PDB entry 4YAK | X-ray diffraction, 2.46 A resolution | chains B and D of the 4 polymer chains in the assembly

[Chain B (and D)]
Molecule: beta subunit of Acyl-CoA synthetase (NDP forming)
Source organism: Korarchaeum cryptofilum (strain OPF8)
Notes: chain D of this document is another copy of the same molecule, construct and numbering; everything in this record applies to it too
UniProt: B1L7P8 (B1L7P8_KORCO); numbering as in UniProt (aligned over 1-230)
Chain sequence (230 residues; numbered 1 to 230; the number before each row is that of its first residue):
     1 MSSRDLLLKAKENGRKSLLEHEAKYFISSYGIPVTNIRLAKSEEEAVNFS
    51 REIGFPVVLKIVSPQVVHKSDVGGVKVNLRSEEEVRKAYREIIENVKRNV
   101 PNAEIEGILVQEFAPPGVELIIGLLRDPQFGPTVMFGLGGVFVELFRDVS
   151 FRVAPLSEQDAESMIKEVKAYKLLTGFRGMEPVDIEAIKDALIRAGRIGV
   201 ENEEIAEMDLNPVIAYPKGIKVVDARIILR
Not modelled in the structure: 1 (chain D: 1, 67-71)
Reported in the primary citation:
  - catalytic residues: His68, Arg178, Arg226 (proposed by the authors, not directly observed)

[Interface between chain B and chain D]
Pairs across the interface - 17 pairs, chain B then chain D:
  Phe142(B) - Phe142(D)  hydrophobic
  Phe142(B) - Phe146(D)  hydrophobic
  Glu144(B) - Arg178(D)  salt bridge
  Leu145(B) - Lys172(D)
  Leu145(B) - Leu173(D)  hydrophobic
  Leu145(B) - Phe177(D)  hydrophobic
  Phe146(B) - Lys169(D)
  Phe146(B) - Ala170(D)  hydrophobic
  Phe146(B) - Leu173(D)  hydrophobic
  Lys169(B) - Phe146(D)
  Ala170(B) - Phe146(D)  hydrophobic
  Lys172(B) - Leu145(D)
  Leu173(B) - Leu145(D)  hydrophobic
  Leu173(B) - Phe146(D)  hydrophobic
  Phe177(B) - Val141(D)  hydrophobic
  Phe177(B) - Leu145(D)  hydrophobic
  Arg178(B) - Glu144(D)
Other interface residues (no listed pair), chain B (12 interface residues in all): Val141, Gly176

[In short]
Chain B and chain D form an interface of 12 and 11 residues respectively; the contacts include 1 salt bridge.
The salt-bridged pair is Glu144(B)-Arg178(D). The paper reports catalytic residues His68(B), Arg178(B) and
Arg226(B).
Both chains are beta subunit of Acyl-CoA synthetase (NDP forming) (Korarchaeum cryptofilum (strain OPF8)).
Entry 4YAK (Ca. Korarchaeum cryptofilum dinucleotide forming Acetyl-coenzyme A synthetase 1 in complex with
coenzyme A, acetyl-coenzyme A ...) was determined by X-ray diffraction together with 4XYL, 4XYM, 4XZ3, 4Y8V,
4YAJ, 4YB8, 4YBZ and 5HBR from the same study.
